PDB entry 7JTK | electron microscopy, 3.20 A resolution | chains W and k of the 39 polymer chains in the assembly

[Chain W]
Name: Flagellar radial spoke protein 12
From: Chlamydomonas reinhardtii
Notes: EC 5.2.1.8
Reference sequence: A8I2U9 (A8I2U9_CHLRE); residues 1-181 here = UniProt positions 1-181
Amino-acid sequence (181 residues; numbered 1 to 181; the number before each row is that of its first residue):
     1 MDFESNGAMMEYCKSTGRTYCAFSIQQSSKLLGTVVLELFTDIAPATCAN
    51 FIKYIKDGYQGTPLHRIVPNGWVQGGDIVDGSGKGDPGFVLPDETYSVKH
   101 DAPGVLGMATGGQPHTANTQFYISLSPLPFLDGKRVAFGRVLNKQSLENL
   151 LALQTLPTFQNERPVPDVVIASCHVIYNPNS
Not modelled in the structure: 1-16, 180-181

[Chain k]
Name: Cytochrome b5 heme-binding domain-containing protein
From: Chlamydomonas reinhardtii
Reference sequence: A0A2K3DCN8 (A0A2K3DCN8_CHLRE); residue numbers follow UniProt; this construct covers 1-230
Amino-acid sequence (230 residues; each row starts with the number of its first residue):
     1 MAPPRGPLRRYYTPYEVAMHNTPDDCWVSFLGGVYNLTDLIKANQGALAA
    51 PLIAAAGQDLTHWFDPTTKDPKRHICPATHIERFYTPMGRFIHVPPPEPM
   101 CNWDTSFGLPWWRDAKKYQIGLLSARTRVIRVRNVLTDQEDQIEVPCEEK
   151 LVEIRERYLELNAHAKSYTWKALVRDPNGDTHVFQELDLNLTLEENGVPD
   201 ETPVFEDHHVPTDYFIPVLHVYWNDDLTVA
Not modelled in the structure: 1-9, 176-180, 228-230

[How chain W and chain k interact]
Contacting residue pairs (46):
  H65(W) with W103(k); D104(k); T105(k), hydrogen bond (side chain-backbone)
  R66(W) with P95(k); P96(k), hydrogen bond (side chain-backbone); W103(k)
  N70(W) with I81(k)
  W72(W) with I81(k), hydrophobic; P97(k); E98(k); P99(k)
  Q74(W) with P99(k); M100(k), hydrogen bond (side chain-backbone)
  S82(W) with D104(k); T105(k), hydrogen bond (backbone-backbone); S106(k)
  G83(W) with N102(k); W103(k); D104(k), hydrogen bond (backbone-backbone)
  K84(W) with N102(k), hydrogen bond (side chain-backbone); D104(k)
  G85(W) with C101(k)
  A109(W) with P99(k); M100(k); C101(k)
  T110(W) with P99(k); M100(k); C101(k)
  G111(W) with M100(k)
  G112(W) with M100(k)
  N118(W) with C101(k), hydrogen bond
  Q120(W) with M100(k)
  F130(W) with T79(k); E98(k)
  L131(W) with E98(k); P99(k), hydrophobic
  K134(W) with E98(k)
  R135(W) with E98(k), salt bridge; P99(k), hydrogen bond (side chain-backbone); M100(k), hydrogen bond
  Q160(W) with G108(k), hydrogen bond (side chain-backbone); L109(k)
  N161(W) with T105(k); F107(k)
  R163(W) with T105(k), hydrogen bond (side chain-backbone); S106(k)
Other interface residues (no listed pair), chain W (26 interface residues in all): V68, G71, Y122, E162
Other interface residues (no listed pair), chain k (18 interface residues in all): R73
The authors on this interface:
  - interface residues, chain k: P96(k), P99(k)

[Summary]
26 residues of chain W face 18 of chain k across their interface; the contacts include 11 hydrogen bonds and 1
salt bridge. Polar contacts include R135(W)-E98(k), H65(W)-T105(k) and R66(W)-P96(k). From the paper:
interface residues P96(k) and P99(k).
Chain W is Flagellar radial spoke protein 12 and chain k is Cytochrome b5 heme-binding domain-containing
protein, both from Chlamydomonas reinhardtii; the structure, Radial spoke 1 isolated from Chlamydomonas
reinhardtii, was determined by electron microscopy, deposited together with 7JTS.
